6QW5 - chain A; structure by X-ray diffraction, 1.99 A resolution.

Chain A:
Protein: RNA-dependent RNA polymerase
Organism: Toscana virus
UniProtKB: S4ZA26 (S4ZA26_TOSV); residue numbers follow UniProt; this construct covers 1-211
Chain sequence (212 residues; row label = number of the first residue in the row; numbering starts at 0):
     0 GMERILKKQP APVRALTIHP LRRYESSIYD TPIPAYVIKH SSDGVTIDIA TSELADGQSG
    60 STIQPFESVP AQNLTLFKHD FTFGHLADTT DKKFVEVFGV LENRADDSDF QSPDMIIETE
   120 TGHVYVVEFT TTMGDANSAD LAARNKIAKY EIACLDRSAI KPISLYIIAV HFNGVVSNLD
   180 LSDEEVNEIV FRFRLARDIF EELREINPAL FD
Disordered / not traced: 0-1, 206-211
Construct notes: expression tag (0); conflict D155 (Asn in S4ZA26)
Modified positions: Mse1 (selenomethionine); Mse114 (selenomethionine; parent Met); Mse132 (selenomethionine; parent Met)
Metal / ion sites: Mn2+ site 1: H78, D113, E127, F128 (together with 2-4-dioxo-4-phenylbutanoic acid); Mn2+ site 2: D90, D113 (together with 2-4-dioxo-4-phenylbutanoic acid)
Residues lining bound ligands: 2-4-dioxo-4-phenylbutanoic acid (XI7): L75, H78, D90, D113, E127, F128, T129, K145
What the authors report for this chain:
  - Mn2+ coordination: D90, D113
  - conformationally variable residues (loop rearrangement): D90
  - mutagenesis - H78A, D113A, E127A: abolished binding to 2-4-dioxo-4-phenylbutanoic acid
  - mutagenesis - D90A: unchanged binding to 2-4-dioxo-4-phenylbutanoic acid
  - mutagenesis - D90A, K145A, K148A: abolished catalytic activity
  - mutagenesis - K145A: unchanged stability
  - mutagenesis - Y149F: decreased catalytic activity
  - mutagenesis - D47R, T129A: unchanged catalytic activity
  - mutagenesis - I4S/L5S (2-3 degC), D113A (2-3 degC), Y149F (2-3 degC): decreased stability
  - mutagenesis - H78A, D113A, E127A: abolished catalytic activity on Mn2+
  - mutagenesis - H78A, D113A, E127A: abolished binding to DPBA
  - mutagenesis - D90A: unchanged stability in response to Mn2+
  - mutagenesis - K148A: increased stability in response to Mn2+ and DPBA
  - mutagenesis - T129A, Y149F: unchanged stability in response to Mn2+ and DPBA

Overview:
Ligands of chain A: 2-4-dioxo-4-phenylbutanoic acid. H78, D113, E127 and F128 form the Mn2+ site 1. D90 and
D113 coordinate Mn2+ site 2. The paper reports that H78A, D113A and E127A abolish binding to
2-4-dioxo-4-phenylbutanoic acid; Mn2+ coordination by D90 and D113; 10 substitutions were tested in all.
Chain A is RNA-dependent RNA polymerase (Toscana virus); the structure, Structure and function of the toscana
virus cap snatching endonuclease, was determined by X-ray diffraction together with 6QVV and 6QW0 from the
same study.
